Entry 7CLI (X-ray diffraction, 3.00 A resolution); this record covers chains B and D of the 4 polymer chains in the assembly.

[Chain B]
Molecule: Nuclear factor NF-kappa-B p52 subunit
From: Homo sapiens
UniProt: Q00653 (NFKB2_HUMAN); numbering as in UniProt (aligned over 1-398)
Sequence (398 residues; row label = number of the first residue in the row):
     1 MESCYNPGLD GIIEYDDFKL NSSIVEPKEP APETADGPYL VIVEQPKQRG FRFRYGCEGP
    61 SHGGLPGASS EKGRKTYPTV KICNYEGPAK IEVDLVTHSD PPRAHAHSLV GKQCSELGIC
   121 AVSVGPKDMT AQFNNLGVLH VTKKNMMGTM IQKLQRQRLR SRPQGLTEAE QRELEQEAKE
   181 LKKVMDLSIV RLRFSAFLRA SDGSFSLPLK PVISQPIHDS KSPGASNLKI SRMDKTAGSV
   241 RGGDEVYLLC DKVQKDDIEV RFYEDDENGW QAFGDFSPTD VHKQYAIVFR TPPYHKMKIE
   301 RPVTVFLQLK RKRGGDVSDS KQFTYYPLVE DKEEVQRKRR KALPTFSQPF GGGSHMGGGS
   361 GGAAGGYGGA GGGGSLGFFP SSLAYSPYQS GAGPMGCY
Not modelled in the structure: 1-33, 330-398
Cystine bridges: Cys114-Cys120
Curated features (UniProtKB/Swiss-Prot):
  - region: Phe346 to Gly377 (GRR)
  - motif: Arg337 to Lys341 (Nuclear localization signal)
  - modified residue (Phosphoserine): Ser23, Ser161
  - mutagenesis: Tyr247 to Leu249 (Two-fold reduction in heterodimerization with RelA)
What the authors report for this chain:
  - binding site for the 18-nt DNA strand (chain D): Arg52, Arg54, Tyr55, Cys57, Glu58, Ser61, His62, Lys143, Lys221
  - contacts within the chain: Arg49-Ser226, Arg49-Ala225, Ser226-Arg311
  - mutagenesis - K144A: decreased binding to the 18-nt DNA strand (chain D)
  - mutagenesis - K144A: unchanged binding to Bcl3
  - binding site for the 18-nt DNA strand: Arg52, Arg54, Tyr55, Ser61, His62, Lys143, Lys221
  - mutagenesis - K144A: decreased binding to the 18-nt DNA strand

[Chain D]
Molecule: 18-nt DNA strand
Sequence (18 nucleotides; row label = number of the first residue in the row):
     1 GAAGGGGGTG ACCCCTTG

[How chain B and chain D interact]
Contacting residue pairs - 21 pairs, chain B then chain D:
  Arg52(B) - DC12(D)  base contact
  Arg52(B) - DC13(D)  base contact
  Tyr55(B) - DG10(D)  sugar contact
  Tyr55(B) - DA11(D)  hydrogen bond to the phosphate
  Tyr55(B) - DC12(D)  phosphate contact
  Cys57(B) - DC12(D)  hydrogen bond to the phosphate
  Cys57(B) - DC13(D)  phosphate contact
  Glu58(B) - DC12(D)  base contact
  Glu58(B) - DC13(D)  hydrogen bond to the base
  Glu58(B) - DC14(D)  hydrogen bond to the base
  His62(B) - DC14(D)  base contact
  His140(B) - DA11(D)  phosphate contact
  Val141(B) - DA11(D)  phosphate contact
  Thr142(B) - DA11(D)  phosphate contact
  Thr142(B) - DC12(D)  phosphate contact
  Lys143(B) - DG10(D)  phosphate contact
  Lys143(B) - DA11(D)  hydrogen bond to the phosphate
  Pro223(B) - DT9(D)  phosphate contact
  Pro223(B) - DG10(D)  phosphate contact
  Gly224(B) - DT9(D)  phosphate contact
  Gln284(B) - DG8(D)  hydrogen bond to the phosphate
Other interface residues (no listed pair), chain B (14 interface residues in all): Lys144, Lys221

[Summary]
The interface between chain B and chain D involves 14 residues on one side and 7 on the other; the contacts
include 6 hydrogen bonds. Polar contacts include Glu58(B)-DC13(D), Glu58(B)-DC14(D) and Tyr55(B)-DA11(D). The
paper reports a binding site for the 18-nt DNA strand (chain D) at Arg52(B), Arg54(B) and Tyr55(B) among
others; K144A of chain B reduces binding to the 18-nt DNA strand (chain D).
Chain B is Nuclear factor NF-kappa-B p52 subunit (Homo sapiens) and chain D is an 18-nt DNA strand; the
structure, Structure of NF-kB p52 homodimer bound to P-Selectin kB DNA fragment, was determined by X-ray
diffraction together with 7W7L, 7VUP and 7VUQ from the same study.
